PDB entry 6SL5 | electron microscopy, 2.84 A resolution | chains B and C of the 19 polymer chains in the assembly

[Chain B]
Name: Photosystem I P700 chlorophyll a apoprotein A2
Organism: Dunaliella salina
Notes: EC 1.97.1.12
Reference sequence: D0FXZ0 (D0FXZ0_DUNSA); numbering as in UniProt (aligned over 3-735)
Sequence (733 residues; each row starts with the number of its first residue):
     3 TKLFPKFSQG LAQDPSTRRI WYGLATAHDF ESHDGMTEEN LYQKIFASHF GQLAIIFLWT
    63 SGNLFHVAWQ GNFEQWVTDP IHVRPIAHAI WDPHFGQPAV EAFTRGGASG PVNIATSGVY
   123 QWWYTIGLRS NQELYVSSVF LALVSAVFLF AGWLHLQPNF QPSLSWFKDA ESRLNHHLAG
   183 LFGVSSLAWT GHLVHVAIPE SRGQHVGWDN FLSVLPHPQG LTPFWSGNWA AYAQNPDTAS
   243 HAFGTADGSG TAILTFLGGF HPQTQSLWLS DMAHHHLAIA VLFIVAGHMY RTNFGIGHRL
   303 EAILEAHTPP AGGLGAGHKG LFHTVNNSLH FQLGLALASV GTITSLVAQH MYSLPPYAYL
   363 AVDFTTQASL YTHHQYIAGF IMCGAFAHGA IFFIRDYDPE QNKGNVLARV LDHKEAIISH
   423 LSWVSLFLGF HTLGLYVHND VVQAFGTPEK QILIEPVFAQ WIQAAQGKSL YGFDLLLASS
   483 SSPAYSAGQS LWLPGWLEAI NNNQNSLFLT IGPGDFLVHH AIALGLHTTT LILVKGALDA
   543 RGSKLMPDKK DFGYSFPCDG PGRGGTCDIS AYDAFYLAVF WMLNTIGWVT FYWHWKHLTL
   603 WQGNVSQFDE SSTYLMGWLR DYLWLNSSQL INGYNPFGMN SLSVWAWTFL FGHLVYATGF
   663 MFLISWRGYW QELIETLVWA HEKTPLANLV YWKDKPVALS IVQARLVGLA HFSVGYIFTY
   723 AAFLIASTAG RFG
Bound ions: chlorophyll a Mg near D94 (its only coordinating residue here); Ca2+ near E135 (its only coordinating residue here); 4Fe-4S cluster Fe: C560, C569 (shared with 2 residues of chain A)
Small-molecule neighbours:
  - 1,2-diacyl-glycerol-3-sn-phosphate (3PH): K8, K46, I57
  - beta-carotene (BCR), molecule 1: F6, I22, L26, V692
  - beta-carotene (BCR), molecule 2: L55, I58, F59, W61, F150, G182, L183, V186, S187
  - beta-carotene (BCR), molecule 3: F59, T62, L66, W124, W125, I128, L130, S139, F142, L143, W210
  - beta-carotene (BCR), molecule 4: L189, L223, F226, L279, V283, I286, V287, H290
  - beta-carotene (BCR), molecule 5: H332, F333, G336, L337, A340, T344, M384, A387, F388, G391, F394, F395, L409, A539
  - beta-carotene (BCR), molecule 6: F388, L409, V412, V536, L540
  - beta-carotene (BCR), molecule 7: F429, H433, L437, I454, I456, F518, H522
  - beta-carotene (BCR), molecule 8: W649, T650, F653, W672, L675, I676, L679, F720
  - beta-carotene (BCR), molecule 9: P687, L688, A689
  - chlorophyll a isomer (CL0): L621, L625, W626
  - chlorophyll a (CLA), molecule 1: F6, K8, F9, G25, L26, A29, H30, F32, H35, K46, S50, G53, Q54, I57
  - chlorophyll a (CLA), molecule 2: T19, I22, W23, L679, V680, H683, V692, Y693, W694, K695, D696, P698, V699, L701
  - chlorophyll a (CLA), molecule 3: W23, F653, L656, V657, T660, M663, F664, L701, V709, A712, H713, V716
  - chlorophyll a (CLA), molecule 4: L26, A27, A29, H30, D31, H332, L335, L339, F382, I383, C385, G386, A389, H390, I393, R397, Y556, Y574, F577, V716, F720
  - chlorophyll a (CLA), molecule 5: H30, F32, E33, Y44, I47, S50, H51, Q54, L55, I58, F169, R175, H179, L183, F184, L331, H332, Q334, L335, A338, L339, V342
  - chlorophyll a (CLA), molecule 6: H30, Q54, I57, I58, W61, F382, I383
  - chlorophyll a (CLA), molecule 7: F48, F52, V149, F150, A153, L156, H157, N161, F162, P164, W168
  - chlorophyll a (CLA), molecule 8: F48, H51, F52, L55, W124, W168, F169, D171, S174, R175, H178, H179, G182, L183, F184, I345, Y359
  - chlorophyll a (CLA), molecule 9: F59, W61, T62, S119, G120, V121, W124, S187, A190, V342, I345, T346, V349, M353, Y359, L372, H375, H376, I379, I383
  - chlorophyll a (CLA), molecule 10: L60, W61, G64, F67, H68, W71, Q72, H90, A91, A144, S147, A148
  - chlorophyll a (CLA), molecule 11: W61, N65, H68, A89, H90, N115, I116, A117, T118, S119, V121, V646, W647, F720
  - chlorophyll a (CLA), molecule 12: W61, N65, T118, S119, S371, T374, H375, Y378, I379, F382, W647, I719, F720, Y722, A723, L726, I727
  - chlorophyll a (CLA), molecule 13: H90, A91, I92, W93, D94, H96, F97, F105, N115, S645, V646, W649
  - chlorophyll a (CLA), molecule 14: W124, T127, I128, L183, F184, S187, S188, W191, L195, M274, H277, H278, I281, F285, I345, L348, V349, H352, M353, P358, Y359
  - chlorophyll a (CLA), molecule 15: I128, G129, L130, E135, S139, F142, V146, F150, S187, A190, W191, G193, H194, H197, V198, V208, G209, W210, F213
  - chlorophyll a (CLA), molecule 16: W168, D171, S174, H178, T294, N295, F296
  - chlorophyll a (CLA), molecule 17: A172, R175, L176, H179, F184, L302, L306, F324, V327, N328, L337, A338, S341, V342, I345
  - chlorophyll a (CLA), molecule 18: L176, L180, F184, L284, F285, A288, M291, Y292, L302, I305
  - chlorophyll a (CLA), molecule 19: N177, H178, A181, G182, V186, H290, Y292, R293, T294, F296, I298, G299
  - chlorophyll a (CLA), molecule 20: L189, A190, T192, G193, V196, H197, F213, L214, V216, L217, P218, H219, G222, L223, W227, Y234, L256, L279
  - chlorophyll a (CLA), molecule 21: F226, W231, A232, Y234, L256, F258, H276, L279, A280, V283, L284, V287, L493
  - chlorophyll a (CLA), molecule 22: T257, F258, L259, G260, G261, L269, D273, M274, H276, H277, A280, I281, L284, H352, L356, W494, W498
  - chlorophyll a (CLA), molecule 23: L284, V287, M291, H300, A304, I305, A308, H309
  - chlorophyll a (CLA), molecule 24: V287, H290, M291, I298, G299, H300
  - chlorophyll a (CLA), molecule 25: I305, L306, H309, L316, H320, L323, V327, F333, V408, L409, V412
  - chlorophyll a (CLA), molecule 26: A308, H309, T310, P311, P312, G315, L316, H320
  - chlorophyll a (CLA), molecule 27: G315, L316, V408, R411, V412, H415, A418, I419, H422
  - chlorophyll a (CLA), molecule 28: L337, S341, T344, L348, Q351, H352, Y354, S355, L356, F510
  - chlorophyll a (CLA), molecule 29: T344, S347, L348, Q351, Q377, G381, M384, F388, L528, T531, T532, L535, M584, I588
  - chlorophyll a (CLA), molecule 30: Q351, Y354, Y373, Q377, A461, I464, Q465, F510, L511, I513, H521, I524, L528, V591, Y594, W595, K598
  - chlorophyll a (CLA), molecule 31: A418, H422, W425
  - chlorophyll a (CLA), molecule 32: I419, L423, V426, A525, L528, H529, T532
  - chlorophyll a (CLA), molecule 33: S421, S424, W425, L428, F432
  - chlorophyll a (CLA), molecule 34: S424, S427, L428, G431, F432, L435, L526, T530, L533, I534, L579, F582, W583
  - chlorophyll a (CLA), molecule 35: W425, L428, F429, F432, H433
  - chlorophyll a (CLA), molecule 36: W425, V426, F429, L430, E457, P458, V459, F460, A461, I513, F518, H521, H522, A525, H529
  - chlorophyll a (CLA), molecule 37: F432, H433, G436, L437, V439, H440, V443, V444, F447, K452, I454
  - chlorophyll a (CLA), molecule 38: T434, L435, Y438, V520, A523, L526, N586, W590, F593, L617, W620, L625, S629, I633, F651, H655, Y658, Y718, T721, Y722, F725
  - chlorophyll a (CLA), molecule 39: L435, V439, D442, L526, F582, W583, N586, W590, L617, L621, L625, Y658, F714
  - chlorophyll a (CLA), molecule 40: V459, F460, W463, L477
  - chlorophyll a (CLA), molecule 41: W463, I464, A467, Q468, L478, L479, W494, L495, W498
  - chlorophyll a (CLA), molecule 42: L478, P485, A486, A489, G490, L493, W494
  - chlorophyll a (CLA), molecule 43: W649, L652, F653, H655, L656, A659, F662
  - chlorophyll a (CLA), molecule 44: L656, A659, T660, F662, M663, I666, Y671, W672, L675
  - chlorophyll a (CLA), molecule 45: L679, A682, H683, T686, A689, V692
  - chlorophyll a (CLA), molecule 46: W681, A682, K685, T686, P687
  - dodecyl-alpha-D-maltoside (LMU): S132, Q134, E135, H207, W210, D211
  - lutein (LUT; (3r,3'r,6s)-4,5-didehydro-5,6-dihydro-beta,beta-carotene-3,3'-diol): A148, F152, W155
  - P3H ([(2R)-1-nonanoyloxy-3-[oxidanyl-[(2R,3S,5R,6R)-2,3,4,5,6-pentakis(oxidanyl)cyclohexyl]oxy-phosphoryl]oxy-propan-2-yl] (5Z,8Z)-heptadeca-5,8-dienoate): Q134, V138, V141, F142, L145
  - phylloquinone (PQN): W23, L26, M663, F664, S667, W668, R669, W672, I676, A700, L701, S702, A706
  - phosphatidylethanolamine (PTY): W210, D211, N212, F213, L214
  - 4Fe-4S cluster (SF4): P559, C560, G562, P563, T568, C569, W668, I703, R707

[Chain C]
Name: Photosystem I iron-sulfur center
Organism: Dunaliella salina
Notes: EC 1.97.1.12
Reference sequence: D0FXW7 (D0FXW7_DUNSA); numbering as in UniProt (aligned over 2-81)
Sequence (80 residues; numbered 2 to 81; the number before each row is that of its first residue):
     2 AHVVKIYDTC IGCTQCVRAC PLDVLEMVPW DGCKAAQMAS SPRTEDCVGC KRCETACPTD
    62 FLSVRVYLGN ESTRSLGLAY
Bound ions: 4Fe-4S cluster Fe site 1: C11, C14, C17, C58; 4Fe-4S cluster Fe site 2: C21, C48, C51, C54
Small-molecule neighbours:
  - 4Fe-4S cluster (SF4), molecule 1: V5, A20, C21, P22, L23, V25, L26, C48, V49, G50, C51, K52, R53, C54, V67
  - 4Fe-4S cluster (SF4), molecule 2: C11, I12, G13, C14, T15, Q16, C17, M28, A40, A57, C58, P59, T60, S64, V65

[Chain B / chain C interface]
Residue-residue contacts (24; chain B residue first):
  G12(B) with N71(C)
  D16(B) with E72(C)
  P17(B) with T74(C)
  S18(B) with L77(C)
  R20(B) with E72(C)
  M548(B) with R66(C)
  P549(B) with F62(C)
  D550(B) with F62(C); R66(C), salt bridge
  F554(B) with R66(C); Y68(C), hydrophobic
  D561(B) with K52(C), salt bridge; E55(C); R66(C), salt bridge
  G562(B) with K52(C)
  G564(B) with T56(C)
  R565(B) with L63(C)
  Q673(B) with Y81(C), hydrogen bond
  E677(B) with Y81(C)
  V680(B) with Y81(C), hydrophobic
  K697(B) with T74(C); L79(C); Y81(C)
  P698(B) with Y81(C), hydrogen bond (backbone-side chain)
Interface residues without a listed pair, chain B (24 interface residues in all): Q15, L547, D553, P563, I676, V699
Interface residues without a listed pair, chain C (18 interface residues in all): C51, V67, G70, S73, A80

[In short]
The interface between chain B and chain C involves 24 residues on one side and 18 on the other, with 2
hydrogen bonds and 3 salt bridges. Among the polar pairs are D550(B)-R66(C), D561(B)-K52(C) and
D561(B)-R66(C).
Here chain B is Photosystem I P700 chlorophyll a apoprotein A2 and chain C is Photosystem I iron-sulfur
center, both from Dunaliella salina. Entry 6SL5 (Dunaliella Photosystem I Supercomplex) was determined by
electron microscopy, deposited together with 6YXR.
